Entry 8EEU (electron microscopy, 3.50 A resolution); this record covers chains C and D of the 8 polymer chains in the assembly.

# Chain C
Molecule: Coat protein
Source organism: Venezuelan equine encephalitis virus
Reference sequence: P05674 (POLS_EEVV8); residues -811 to 442 here correspond to UniProt positions 1-1254 (UniProt number = residue number + 812)
Sequence (1254 residues; each row starts with the number of its first residue; numbers below 1 keep their minus sign (Met-811 is residue -811)):
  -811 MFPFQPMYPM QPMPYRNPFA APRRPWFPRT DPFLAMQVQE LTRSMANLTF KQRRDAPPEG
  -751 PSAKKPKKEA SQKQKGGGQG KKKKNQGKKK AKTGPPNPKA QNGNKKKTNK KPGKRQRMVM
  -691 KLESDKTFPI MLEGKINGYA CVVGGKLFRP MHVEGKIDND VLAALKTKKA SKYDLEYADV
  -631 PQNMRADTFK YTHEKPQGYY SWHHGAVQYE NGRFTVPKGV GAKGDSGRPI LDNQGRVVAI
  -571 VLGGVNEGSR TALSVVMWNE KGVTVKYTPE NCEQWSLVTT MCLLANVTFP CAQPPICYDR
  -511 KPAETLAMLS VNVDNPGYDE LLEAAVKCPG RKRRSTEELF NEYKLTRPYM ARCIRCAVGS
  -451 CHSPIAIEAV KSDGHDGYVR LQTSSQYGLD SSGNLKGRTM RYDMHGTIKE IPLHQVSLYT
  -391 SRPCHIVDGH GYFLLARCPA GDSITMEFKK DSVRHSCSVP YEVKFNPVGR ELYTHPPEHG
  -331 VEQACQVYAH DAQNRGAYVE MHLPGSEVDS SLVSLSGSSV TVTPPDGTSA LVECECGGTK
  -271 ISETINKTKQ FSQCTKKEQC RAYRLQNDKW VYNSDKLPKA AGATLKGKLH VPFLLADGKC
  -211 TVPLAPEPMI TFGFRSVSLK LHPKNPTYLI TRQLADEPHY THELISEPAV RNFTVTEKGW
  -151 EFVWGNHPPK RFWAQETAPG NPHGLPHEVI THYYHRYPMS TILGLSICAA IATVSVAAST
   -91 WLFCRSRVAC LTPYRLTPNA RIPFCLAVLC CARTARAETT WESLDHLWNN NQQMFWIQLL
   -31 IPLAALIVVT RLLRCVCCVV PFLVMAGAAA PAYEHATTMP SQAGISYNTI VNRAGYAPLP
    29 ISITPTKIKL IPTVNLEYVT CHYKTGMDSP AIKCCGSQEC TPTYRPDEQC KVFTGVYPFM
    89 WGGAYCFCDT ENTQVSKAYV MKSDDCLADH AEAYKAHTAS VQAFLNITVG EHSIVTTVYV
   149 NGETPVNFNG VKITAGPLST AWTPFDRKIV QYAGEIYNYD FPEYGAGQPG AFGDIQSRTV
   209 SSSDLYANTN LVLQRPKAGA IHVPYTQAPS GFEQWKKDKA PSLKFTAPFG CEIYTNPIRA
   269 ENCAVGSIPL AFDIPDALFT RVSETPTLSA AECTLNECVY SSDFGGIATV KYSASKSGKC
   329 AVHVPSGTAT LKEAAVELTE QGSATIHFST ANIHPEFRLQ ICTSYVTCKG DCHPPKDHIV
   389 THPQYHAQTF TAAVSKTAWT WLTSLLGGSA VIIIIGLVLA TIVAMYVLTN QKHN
Not modelled in the structure: -811 to 1, 321-323, 345-351, 400-442
Cystine bridges: Cys49-Cys114, Cys62-Cys94, Cys63-Cys96, Cys68-Cys78, Cys259-Cys271, Cys301-Cys376, Cys306-Cys380
UniProt features mapped onto this chain:
  - region: Met-811 to Phe-779 (Necessary for nucleocapsid assembly and virus assembly), Phe-779 to Lys-744 (Host transcription inhibition), Ala-721 to Thr-685 (Binding to the viral RNA), Pro-700 to Lys-686 (Ribosome-binding), Ser-536 to Val-525 (Functions as an uncleaved signal peptide for the precursor of protein E3/E2), Val84 to Thr101 (E1 fusion peptide loop)
  - motif: Leu-771 to Leu-764 (Supraphysiological nuclear export signal), Lys-748 to Lys-744 (Nuclear localization signal)
  - active site (Charge relay system): His-660, Asp-638, Ser-586
  - site: Tyr-612 (Involved in dimerization of the capsid protein), Asn-579 (Involved in dimerization of the capsid protein), Trp-537, Ser-536 (Cleavage), Arg-478, Ser-477 (Cleavage), Tyr-434 (Interaction with host receptor LDLRAD3), Val-385 (Interaction with host receptor LDLRAD3), Val-325 (Interaction with host receptor LDLRAD3), Ala-323 (Interaction with host receptor LDLRAD3), His-322 (Interaction with host receptor LDLRAD3), Ala-216 (Interaction with host receptor LDLRAD3), Ala-55, Glu-54 (Cleavage), Ala0, Tyr1 (Cleavage)
  - modified residue: Thr-719 (Phosphothreonine), Thr-704 (Phosphothreonine), Ser-688 (Phosphoserine), Thr-685 (Phosphothreonine)
  - lipidation (S-palmitoyl cysteine): Cys-82, Cys-62, Cys-61
  - glycosylation (N-linked (GlcNAc...) asparagine): Asn-526, Asn-266, Asn-160, Asn134

# Chain D
Molecule: Coat protein
Source organism: Venezuelan equine encephalitis virus
Reference sequence: P05674 (POLS_EEVV8); residues -333 to 920 here correspond to UniProt positions 1-1254 (UniProt number = residue number + 334)
Sequence (1254 residues; numbered -333 to 920; the number before each row is that of its first residue; numbers below 1 keep their minus sign (Met-333 is residue -333)):
  -333 MFPFQPMYPM QPMPYRNPFA APRRPWFPRT DPFLAMQVQE LTRSMANLTF KQRRDAPPEG
  -273 PSAKKPKKEA SQKQKGGGQG KKKKNQGKKK AKTGPPNPKA QNGNKKKTNK KPGKRQRMVM
  -213 KLESDKTFPI MLEGKINGYA CVVGGKLFRP MHVEGKIDND VLAALKTKKA SKYDLEYADV
  -153 PQNMRADTFK YTHEKPQGYY SWHHGAVQYE NGRFTVPKGV GAKGDSGRPI LDNQGRVVAI
   -93 VLGGVNEGSR TALSVVMWNE KGVTVKYTPE NCEQWSLVTT MCLLANVTFP CAQPPICYDR
   -33 KPAETLAMLS VNVDNPGYDE LLEAAVKCPG RKRRSTEELF NEYKLTRPYM ARCIRCAVGS
    27 CHSPIAIEAV KSDGHDGYVR LQTSSQYGLD SSGNLKGRTM RYDMHGTIKE IPLHQVSLYT
    87 SRPCHIVDGH GYFLLARCPA GDSITMEFKK DSVRHSCSVP YEVKFNPVGR ELYTHPPEHG
   147 VEQACQVYAH DAQNRGAYVE MHLPGSEVDS SLVSLSGSSV TVTPPDGTSA LVECECGGTK
   207 ISETINKTKQ FSQCTKKEQC RAYRLQNDKW VYNSDKLPKA AGATLKGKLH VPFLLADGKC
   267 TVPLAPEPMI TFGFRSVSLK LHPKNPTYLI TRQLADEPHY THELISEPAV RNFTVTEKGW
   327 EFVWGNHPPK RFWAQETAPG NPHGLPHEVI THYYHRYPMS TILGLSICAA IATVSVAAST
   387 WLFCRSRVAC LTPYRLTPNA RIPFCLAVLC CARTARAETT WESLDHLWNN NQQMFWIQLL
   447 IPLAALIVVT RLLRCVCCVV PFLVMAGAAA PAYEHATTMP SQAGISYNTI VNRAGYAPLP
   507 ISITPTKIKL IPTVNLEYVT CHYKTGMDSP AIKCCGSQEC TPTYRPDEQC KVFTGVYPFM
   567 WGGAYCFCDT ENTQVSKAYV MKSDDCLADH AEAYKAHTAS VQAFLNITVG EHSIVTTVYV
   627 NGETPVNFNG VKITAGPLST AWTPFDRKIV QYAGEIYNYD FPEYGAGQPG AFGDIQSRTV
   687 SSSDLYANTN LVLQRPKAGA IHVPYTQAPS GFEQWKKDKA PSLKFTAPFG CEIYTNPIRA
   747 ENCAVGSIPL AFDIPDALFT RVSETPTLSA AECTLNECVY SSDFGGIATV KYSASKSGKC
   807 AVHVPSGTAT LKEAAVELTE QGSATIHFST ANIHPEFRLQ ICTSYVTCKG DCHPPKDHIV
   867 THPQYHAQTF TAAVSKTAWT WLTSLLGGSA VIIIIGLVLA TIVAMYVLTN QKHN
Not modelled in the structure: -333 to 4, 346-353, 367-920
Cystine bridges: Cys19-Cys123, Cys22-Cys27, Cys90-Cys104, Cys151-Cys266
UniProt features mapped onto this chain:
  - region: Met-333 to Phe-301 (Necessary for nucleocapsid assembly and virus assembly), Phe-301 to Lys-266 (Host transcription inhibition), Ala-243 to Thr-207 (Binding to the viral RNA), Pro-222 to Lys-208 (Ribosome-binding), Ser-58 to Val-47 (Functions as an uncleaved signal peptide for the precursor of protein E3/E2), Val562 to Thr579 (E1 fusion peptide loop)
  - motif: Leu-293 to Leu-286 (Supraphysiological nuclear export signal), Lys-270 to Lys-266 (Nuclear localization signal)
  - active site (Charge relay system): His-182, Asp-160, Ser-108
  - site: Tyr-134 (Involved in dimerization of the capsid protein), Asn-101 (Involved in dimerization of the capsid protein), Trp-59, Ser-58 (Cleavage), Arg0, Ser1 (Cleavage), Tyr44 (Interaction with host receptor LDLRAD3), Val93 (Interaction with host receptor LDLRAD3), Val153 (Interaction with host receptor LDLRAD3), Ala155 (Interaction with host receptor LDLRAD3), His156 (Interaction with host receptor LDLRAD3), Ala262 (Interaction with host receptor LDLRAD3), Ala423, Glu424 (Cleavage), Ala478, Tyr479 (Cleavage)
  - modified residue: Thr-241 (Phosphothreonine), Thr-226 (Phosphothreonine), Ser-210 (Phosphoserine), Thr-207 (Phosphothreonine)
  - lipidation (S-palmitoyl cysteine): Cys396, Cys416, Cys417
  - glycosylation (N-linked (GlcNAc...) asparagine): Asn-48, Asn212, Asn318, Asn612

# How chain C and chain D interact
Contacting residue pairs (99):
  His50(C) with Asp39(D), salt bridge
  Lys52(C) with Val165(D)
  Met55(C) with Asn239(D); Asp241(D)
  Asp56(C) with Asn239(D), hydrogen bond
  Ser57(C) with Asn239(D), hydrogen bond; Ser240(D), hydrogen bond (side chain-backbone); Leu243(D); Lys245(D)
  Pro58(C) with Asp241(D); Leu243(D); Pro244(D); Lys245(D), hydrogen bond (backbone-backbone)
  Ala59(C) with Lys245(D)
  Ile60(C) with Pro244(D), hydrophobic
  Tyr85(C) with Arg227(D), hydrogen bond
  Phe87(C) with His28(D)
  Met88(C) with His28(D), hydrogen bond (backbone-side chain); Glu173(D); Val174(D), hydrophobic
  Trp89(C) with Met16(D); His28(D); His71(D); Gly72(D); Glu173(D); Arg230(D)
  Gly90(C) with Val174(D); Asp175(D); Ser176(D), hydrogen bond (backbone-backbone)
  Gly91(C) with Val174(D)
  Ala92(C) with Val174(D); Arg227(D)
  Tyr93(C) with Tyr229(D), hydrogen bond (backbone-side chain)
  Cys94(C) with Arg227(D), hydrogen bond (backbone-side chain)
  Phe95(C) with Glu199(D); Glu201(D)
  Asp112(C) with Ala163(D); Val165(D); Val257(D); Leu260(D)
  Asp113(C) with Arg46(D), salt bridge; Tyr154(D); Leu260(D); Leu261(D), hydrogen bond (side chain-backbone)
  Ala116(C) with Gln152(D), hydrogen bond (backbone-side chain); Leu261(D)
  Asp117(C) with Gln152(D); Leu261(D)
  Ala228(C) with Arg18(D)
  Ile229(C) with Asp241(D); Lys242(D)
  His230(C) with Arg18(D); Asp241(D)
  Glu241(C) with Asp39(D); Lys130(D)
  Pro249(C) with Tyr306(D); His308(D)
  Leu251(C) with Arg298(D)
  Lys252(C) with Arg298(D); Glu327(D)
  Phe253(C) with Ile296(D), hydrophobic; Arg298(D); Tyr306(D)
  Thr254(C) with Arg298(D); Pro304(D); Tyr306(D)
  Ala255(C) with Arg298(D), hydrogen bond (backbone-side chain)
  Pro256(C) with Ala301(D); Asp302(D)
  Phe257(C) with Ala301(D), hydrogen bond (backbone-backbone); Asp302(D)
  Gly258(C) with Arg298(D); Leu300(D)
  Cys259(C) with Arg298(D), hydrogen bond (backbone-side chain)
  Glu260(C) with Arg337(D), salt bridge
  Tyr308(C) with Glu342(D); His358(D)
  Ser309(C) with Gln341(D)
  Ser310(C) with Gln341(D), hydrogen bond (backbone-side chain)
  Ala359(C) with Arg362(D)
  Pro383(C) with Gln341(D); Glu342(D); Thr343(D)
  Asp385(C) with Gln341(D), hydrogen bond (backbone-side chain)
  His386(C) with Gly279(D); Phe280(D), hydrogen bond (side chain-backbone); Gln341(D); Thr343(D)
  Ile387(C) with Phe278(D), hydrophobic; Trp339(D); Ala340(D), hydrophobic
  Val388(C) with Phe338(D); Trp339(D), hydrogen bond (backbone-backbone); Gln341(D)
  Thr389(C) with Trp339(D)
  His390(C) with Trp339(D)
  Pro391(C) with Trp339(D)
  Gln392(C) with Glu323(D)
  Gln396(C) with Tyr363(D), hydrogen bond
Other interface residues (no listed pair), chain C (54 interface residues in all): Tyr51, Cys62, Val231
Other interface residues (no listed pair), chain D (66 interface residues in all): Lys37, Gln48, Asn132, Arg136, Tyr164, Ser172, Tyr238, Asp263, Ser282, Val283, Val321, Val329

# Summary
54 residues of chain C and 66 residues of chain D are in contact; the contacts include 19 hydrogen bonds and 3
salt bridges. Polar contacts include His50(C)-Asp39(D), Asp113(C)-Arg46(D) and Glu260(C)-Arg337(D). From
UniProt: 3 active-site residues on chain C; 3 active-site residues on chain D.
Both chains are Coat protein (Venezuelan equine encephalitis virus). Entry 8EEU (Venezuelan equine
encephalitis virus-like particle in complex with Fab SKT05) was determined by electron microscopy together
with 8DEE, 8DEF, 8DEQ, 8DUL, 8DUN, 8DWO and 8EEV from the same study.
